PDB entry 6ROJ | electron microscopy, 2.90 A resolution | chains A and C

== Chain A ==
Molecule: Probable phospholipid-transporting ATPase DRS2, Oxaloacetate decarboxylase alpha chain
From: Saccharomyces cerevisiae (strain ATCC 204508 / S288c)
Notes: EC 7.6.2.1, 7.2.4.2
UniProt: chimeric construct of P39524, P13187: residues 1-1361 from P39524 (ATC3_YEAST) positions 1-1355 (offset varies); residues 1380-1465 from P13187 positions 508-593 (UniProt number = residue number - 872)
Sequence (1465 residues; row label = number of the first residue in the row):
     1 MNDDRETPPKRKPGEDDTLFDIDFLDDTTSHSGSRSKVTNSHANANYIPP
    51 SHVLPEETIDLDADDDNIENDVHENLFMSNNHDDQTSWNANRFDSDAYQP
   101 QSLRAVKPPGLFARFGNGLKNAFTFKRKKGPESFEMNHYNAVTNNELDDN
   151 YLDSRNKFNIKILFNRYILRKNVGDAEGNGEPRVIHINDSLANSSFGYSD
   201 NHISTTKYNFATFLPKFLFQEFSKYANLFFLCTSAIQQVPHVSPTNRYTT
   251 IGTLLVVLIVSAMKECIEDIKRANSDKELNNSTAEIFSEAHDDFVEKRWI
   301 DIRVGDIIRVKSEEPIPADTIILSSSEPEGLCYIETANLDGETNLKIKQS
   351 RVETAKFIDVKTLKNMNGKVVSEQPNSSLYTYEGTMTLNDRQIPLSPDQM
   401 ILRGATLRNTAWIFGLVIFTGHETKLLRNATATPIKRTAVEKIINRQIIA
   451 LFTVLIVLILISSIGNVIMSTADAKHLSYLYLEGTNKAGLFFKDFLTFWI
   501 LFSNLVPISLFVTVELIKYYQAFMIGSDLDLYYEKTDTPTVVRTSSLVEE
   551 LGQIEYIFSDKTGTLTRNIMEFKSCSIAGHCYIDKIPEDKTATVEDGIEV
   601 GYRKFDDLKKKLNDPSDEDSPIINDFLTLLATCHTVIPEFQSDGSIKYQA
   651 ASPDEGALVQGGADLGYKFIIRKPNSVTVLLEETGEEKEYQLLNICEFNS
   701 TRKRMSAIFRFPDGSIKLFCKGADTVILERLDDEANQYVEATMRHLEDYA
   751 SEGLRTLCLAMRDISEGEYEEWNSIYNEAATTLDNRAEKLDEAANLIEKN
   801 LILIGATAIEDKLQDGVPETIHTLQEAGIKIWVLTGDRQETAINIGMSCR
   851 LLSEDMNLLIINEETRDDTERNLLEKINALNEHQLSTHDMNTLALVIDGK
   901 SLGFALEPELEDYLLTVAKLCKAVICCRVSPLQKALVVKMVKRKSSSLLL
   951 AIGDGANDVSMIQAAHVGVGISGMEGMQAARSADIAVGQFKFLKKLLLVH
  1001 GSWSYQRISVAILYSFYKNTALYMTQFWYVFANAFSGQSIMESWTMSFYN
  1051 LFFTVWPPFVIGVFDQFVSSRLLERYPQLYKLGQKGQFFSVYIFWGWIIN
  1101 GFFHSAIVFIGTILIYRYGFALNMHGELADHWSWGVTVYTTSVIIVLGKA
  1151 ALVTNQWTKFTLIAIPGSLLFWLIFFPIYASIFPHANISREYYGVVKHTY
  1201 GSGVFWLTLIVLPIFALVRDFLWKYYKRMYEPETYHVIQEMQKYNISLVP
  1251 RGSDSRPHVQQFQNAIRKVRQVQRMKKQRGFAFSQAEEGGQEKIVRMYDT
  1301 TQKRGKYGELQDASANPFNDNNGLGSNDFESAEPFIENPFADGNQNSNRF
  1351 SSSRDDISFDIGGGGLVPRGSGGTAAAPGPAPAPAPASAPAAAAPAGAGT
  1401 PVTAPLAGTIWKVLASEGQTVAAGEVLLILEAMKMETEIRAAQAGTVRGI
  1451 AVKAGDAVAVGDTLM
Not modelled in the structure: 1-181, 1246-1465
Modified positions: Asp560 (aspartate beryllium trifluoride; BFD)
Sequence notes: insertion (1247-1252); linker (1362-1379)
Metal / ion sites: Mg2+: Asp560, Thr562, Asp954
Ligand contacts: Phosphatidylinositol-4-phosphate (2Y5; (2R)-1-{[(R)-hydroxy{[(1R,2R,3R,4R,5S,6R)-2,3,5,6-tetrahydroxy-4-(phosphonooxy)cyclohexyl]oxy}phosphoryl]oxy}-3-(octadecanoyloxy)propan-2-yl (5Z,8Z,11Z,14Z)-icosa-5,8,11,14-tetraenoate): Val454, Val457, Leu458, Trp1028, Tyr1092, Trp1095, Gly1096, Ile1099, Asn1100, Phe1102, Phe1103, Ala1106, Ile1110, Asn1155, Arg1219, Asp1220, Trp1223, Lys1224, Lys1227, Tyr1235, His1236
What the authors report for this chain:
  - binding site for Phosphatidylinositol-4-phosphate: Tyr1235, His1236
  - specificity-determining residues: Gln237, Tyr1235, His1236
  - mutagenesis - Y1235A, Y1235F, H1236A: decreased catalytic activity on Phosphatidylinositol-4-phosphate
  - mutagenesis - Y1235A, Y1235F, H1236A: decreased binding to Phosphatidylinositol-4-phosphate
  - contacts within the chain: Lys1018-Asn1050
  - catalytic residues: Asp560

== Chain C ==
Molecule: Cell division control protein 50
From: Saccharomyces cerevisiae (strain ATCC 204508 / S288c)
UniProt: P25656 (CDC50_YEAST); numbering as in UniProt (aligned over 1-391)
Sequence (413 residues; numbered 1 to 413; the number before each row is that of its first residue):
     1 MVSLFKRGKAPPLTKEGPTSKKPPNTAFRQQRLKAWQPILSPQSVLPLLI
    51 FVACIFTPIGIGLIVSATKVQDLTIDYSHCDTKASTTAFEDIPKKYIKYH
   101 FKSKVENKPQWRLTENENGEQSCELQFEIPNDIKKSIFIYYKITNFYQNH
   151 RRYVQSFDTKQILGEPIKKDDLDTSCSPIRSREDKIIYPCGLIANSMFND
   201 TFSQVLSGIDDTEDYNLTNKHISWSIDRHRFKTTKYNASDIVPPPNWMKK
   251 YPDGYTDENLPDIHTWEEFQVWMRTAAFPKFYKLTLKNESASLPKGKYQM
   301 NIELNYPISLFGGTKSFVLTTNGAIGGRNMSLGVLYLIVAGLCALFGIIF
   351 LVKLIFQPRAMGDHTYLNFDDEENEDYEDVHAENTTLREILGGGGLVPRG
   401 SGGHHHHHHHHHH
Not modelled in the structure: 1-18, 359-413
Cystine bridges: Cys80-Cys123, Cys176-Cys190
Covalent attachments: glycan linked to Asn199; N-acetylglucosamine (NAG) linked to Asn216, Asn288
Sequence notes: expression tag (392-413)

== How chain A and chain C interact ==
Pairs across the interface - 151 pairs, chain A then chain C:
  Pro244(A) with Arg151(C); Gln155(C)
  Met469(A) with Tyr147(C)
  Lys475(A) with Ser309(C)
  His476(A) with Leu310(C); Phe311(C); Gly312(C)
  Leu477(A) with Tyr147(C), hydrophobic
  Ser478(A) with Leu310(C)
  Tyr479(A) with Asn145(C); Phe146(C); Tyr147(C), hydrogen bond (side chain-backbone); Leu192(C); Leu310(C); Phe311(C), hydrophobic
  Leu480(A) with His150(C); Arg152(C), hydrogen bond (backbone-side chain); Tyr153(C), hydrophobic; Leu192(C)
  Tyr481(A) with Arg152(C), hydrogen bond (backbone-side chain); Pro178(C), hydrophobic; Ile179(C); Asn195(C), hydrogen bond; Asn246(C)
  Tyr520(A) with Phe28(C)
  Phe523(A) with Arg29(C)
  Met524(A) with Phe28(C), hydrophobic; Gln31(C)
  Gly526(A) with Pro23(C)
  Ser527(A) with Pro23(C); Arg29(C), hydrogen bond; Gln30(C)
  Asp528(A) with Gln30(C), hydrogen bond
  Leu529(A) with Lys22(C); Pro23(C); Asn25(C); Gln30(C)
  Tyr532(A) with Lys22(C)
  Asp537(A) with Ser20(C); Lys21(C)
  Pro539(A) with Lys21(C)
  His1000(A) with Gln31(C)
  Arg1007(A) with Gln31(C)
  Tyr1029(A) with Asn149(C), hydrogen bond; Ala277(C), hydrogen bond (side chain-backbone)
  Ala1032(A) with Asn149(C), hydrogen bond (backbone-side chain); Pro279(C)
  Asn1033(A) with Tyr147(C); Asn149(C); His150(C)
  Ala1034(A) with Tyr147(C); His150(C)
  Ser1036(A) with His150(C); Arg151(C), hydrogen bond (backbone-side chain)
  Gly1037(A) with Arg151(C)
  Gln1038(A) with Asn149(C); Arg151(C)
  Phe1064(A) with Phe28(C), hydrophobic
  Gln1066(A) with Gln31(C), hydrogen bond (side chain-backbone)
  Ile1113(A) with Phe278(C), hydrophobic
  Leu1114(A) with Asn329(C), hydrogen bond (backbone-side chain); Ser331(C), hydrogen bond (backbone-side chain)
  Ile1115(A) with Asn329(C), hydrogen bond (backbone-side chain); Ser331(C); Leu332(C), hydrophobic
  Tyr1116(A) with Phe278(C)
  Arg1117(A) with Lys280(C); Asn329(C), hydrogen bond
  Tyr1118(A) with Lys142(C), hydrogen bond; Lys280(C); Phe281(C); Tyr282(C), hydrogen bond (backbone-backbone)
  Phe1120(A) with Tyr140(C); Tyr282(C), hydrophobic; Thr320(C); Asn322(C); Ile325(C); Gly326(C)
  Ala1121(A) with Ile325(C)
  Leu1122(A) with Gly326(C)
  Asn1123(A) with Asn322(C); Gly323(C), hydrogen bond (side chain-backbone); Ala324(C)
  His1125(A) with Phe138(C); Lys287(C), hydrogen bond (backbone-side chain); Glu289(C), salt bridge
  Gly1126(A) with Phe138(C); Tyr140(C), hydrogen bond (backbone-side chain); Leu284(C); Asn322(C)
  Glu1127(A) with Ile222(C); Ser223(C); Trp224(C)
  Leu1128(A) with Tyr140(C), hydrophobic; Trp224(C), hydrogen bond (backbone-side chain); Tyr282(C)
  Asp1130(A) with Trp224(C); Arg274(C), salt bridge; Thr275(C)
  His1131(A) with Thr275(C), hydrogen bond (backbone-backbone); Ala277(C)
  Trp1134(A) with Ala277(C), hydrophobic; Phe278(C)
  Asn1155(A) with Gln37(C); Pro38(C)
  Gln1156(A) with Ala35(C); Trp36(C)
  Trp1157(A) with Ala35(C); Trp36(C), hydrogen bond (backbone-backbone); Pro38(C)
  Thr1158(A) with Lys34(C); Ala35(C)
  Tyr1193(A) with Ile226(C), hydrophobic; Arg230(C)
  Gly1194(A) with Trp224(C); Ile226(C)
  Lys1197(A) with Ser225(C)
  His1198(A) with Trp224(C)
  Val1204(A) with Leu332(C), hydrophobic
  Leu1207(A) with Leu63(C), hydrophobic; Tyr336(C), hydrogen bond (backbone-side chain)
  Ile1210(A) with Phe56(C), hydrophobic; Tyr336(C)
  Val1211(A) with Phe56(C), hydrophobic; Leu335(C); Tyr336(C), hydrophobic; Val339(C), hydrophobic
  Ile1214(A) with Phe56(C), hydrophobic; Val339(C), hydrophobic
  Phe1215(A) with Leu335(C), hydrophobic; Ile338(C), hydrophobic; Val339(C), hydrophobic
  Val1218(A) with Cys343(C), hydrophobic
  Phe1221(A) with Leu40(C); Val45(C), hydrophobic; Leu48(C), hydrophobic
  Leu1222(A) with Leu49(C), hydrophobic; Phe346(C), hydrophobic; Phe350(C), hydrophobic
  Lys1224(A) with Leu40(C)
  Tyr1225(A) with Leu40(C); Pro42(C); Val45(C), hydrophobic; Phe350(C), hydrophobic
  Arg1228(A) with Leu40(C)
  Met1229(A) with Pro42(C)
  Tyr1230(A) with Lys353(C)
  Gln1239(A) with Gln37(C)
  Gln1242(A) with Gln37(C)
  Lys1243(A) with Gln37(C), hydrogen bond (side chain-backbone)
  Tyr1244(A) with Ile39(C)
Other interface residues (no listed pair), chain A (87 interface residues in all): Val242, Leu482, Glu483, Thr497, Trp1003, Val1063, Gly1111, Trp1132, Ser1133, Phe1160, Arg1190, Val1195, Leu1212, Tyr1226
Other interface residues (no listed pair), chain C (90 interface residues in all): Thr19, Leu33, Ser41, Gln43, Val154, Thr159, Ser196, Ala276, Lys283, Thr321, Gly327, Leu354, Gln357

== In short ==
Chain A and chain C form an interface of 87 and 90 residues respectively, with 25 hydrogen bonds and 2 salt
bridges. Polar contacts include His1125(A)-Glu289(C), Asp1130(A)-Arg274(C) and Tyr479(A)-Tyr147(C). Bound to
chain A: Phosphatidylinositol-4-phosphate. The paper reports the catalytic residue Asp560(A); Y1235A, Y1235F
and H1236A of chain A reduce catalytic activity on Phosphatidylinositol-4-phosphate.
Chain A is Probable phospholipid-transporting ATPase DRS2, Oxaloacetate decarboxylase alpha chain and chain C
is Cell division control protein 50, both from Saccharomyces cerevisiae (strain ATCC 204508 / S288c); the
structure, Cryo-EM structure of the activated Drs2p-Cdc50p, was determined by electron microscopy together
with 6ROH and 6ROI from the same study.
